8EV3 - chains 1 and B of the 41 polymer chains in the assembly; structure by electron microscopy, 3.00 A resolution.

Chain 1:
Molecule: 3497-nt RNA strand
Organism: Schizosaccharomyces pombe
Sequence (3497 nucleotides; each row starts with the number of its first residue):
     1 AUUUGACCUCAAAUCAGGUAGGACUACGCGCUGAACUUAAGCAUAUCAAU
    51 AAGCGCAGGAAAAGAAAAUAACCAUGAUUCCCUCAGUAACGGCGAGUGAA
   101 GCGGGAAAAGCUCAAAUUUGAAAUCUGGCAACAUUUCUUUUGUUGUCCGA
   151 GUUGUAAUUUCAAGAAGCUGCUUUGAGUGUAGACGAUCGGUCUAAGUUCC
   201 UUGGAACAGGACGUCAGAGAGGGUGAGAACCCCGUCUUUGGUCGAUUGGA
   251 UAUGCCAUAUAAAGCGCUUUCGAAGAGUCGAGUUGUUUGGGAAUGCAGCU
   301 CUAAAUGGGUGGUAAAUUUCAUCUAAAGCUAAAUAUUGGCGAGAGACCGA
   351 UAGCGAACAAGUAGAGUGAUCGAAAGAUGAAAAGAACUUUGAAAAGAGAG
   401 UUAAAUAGUACGUGAAAUUGCUGAAAGGGAAGCAUUGGAAAUCAGUCUUA
   451 CCUGGGUGAGAUCAGUAGUCUCUUCGCGAGACUAUGCACUCUGAACCUGU
   501 GGUAGGUCAGCAUCAGUUUUCGGGGGCGGAAAAAGAAUAAGGGAAGGUGG
   551 CUUUCCGGGUUCUGCCUGGGGAGUGUUUAUAGCCCUUGUUGUAAUACGUC
   601 CACUGGGGACUGAGGACUGCGGCUUCGUGCCAAGGAUGCUGACAUAAUGG
   651 UUUUCAAUGGCCCGUCUUGAAACACGGACCAAGGAGUCUAGCAUCUAUGC
   701 GAGUGUUUGGGUGAUGAAAACCCAUCCGCGAAAUGAAAGUGAAUGCAGGU
   751 GGGAACGCCCUUGUGGCGUGCACCAUCGACCGACCCGGAAGUUUGUCAAU
   801 GGAAGGGUUUGAGUAAGAGCAUAGCUGUUGGGACCCGAAAGAUGGUGAAC
   851 UAUGCCUGAAUAGGGUGAAGCCAGAGGAAACUCUGGUGGAGGCUCGUAGA
   901 GAUUCUGACGUGCAAAUCGAUCUUCAAAUUUGGGUAUAGGGGCGAAAGAC
   951 UAAUCGAACCAUCUAGUAGCUGGUUCCUGCCGAAGUUUCCCUCAGGAUAG
  1001 CAGAAACUCAGAUCAGUUUUAUGAGGUAAAGCGAAUGAUUAGAGGUCUUG
  1051 GGGAAGGAAUUUCCUCAACCUAUUCUCAAACUUUAAAUAUGUAAGACGCC
  1101 CUUGUCGCUUAAUUGGACGUGGGCCAUCGAAUGAGAGUUUCUAGUGGGCC
  1151 AUUUUUGGUAAGCAGAACUGGCGAUGCGGGAUGAACCGAACGUGAGGUUA
  1201 AGGUGCCGGAAUGUACGCUCAUCAGACACCAGAAAAGGUGUUAGUUCAUC
  1251 UAGACAGCAGGACGGUGGCCAUGGAAGUCGGAAUCCGCUAAGGAGUGUGU
  1301 AACAACUCACCUGCCGAAUGAACUAGCCCUGAAAAUGGAUGGCGCUUAAG
  1351 CGUACUACCCAUACCUCACCGUCUGGGUUAGCUUUGAGAAGCUCAGACGA
  1401 GUAGGCAGGCGUGGAGGUUUGUGACGAAGCCUUGGGCGUGAGCCUGGGUC
  1451 GAACAGCCUCUAGUGCAGAUCUUGGUGGAAGUAGCAAAUAUUCAAAUGAG
  1501 AACUUUGAAGACUGAAGUGGGGAAAGGUUCCAUGUGAACAGCAGUUGGAC
  1551 AUGGGUUAGUCGAUCCUAAGAGAUAGGGAAGCUCCGUAUGAAAGUUGCAC
  1601 GAUUUUUCGUGCCUCCUAUCGAAAGGGAAUCCGGUUAAUAUUCCGGAACC
  1651 AGAAGGUGGAAUCAACACGGCAACGUAAAUGAAGUUGGAGACGUCGGCGG
  1701 GAGCCCUGGGAAGAGUUCUCUUUUCUUUUUAACAAACCAUUGAACUACCC
  1751 UGAAAUCGGUUUAUCCGGAGCUAGGGUAUGGUGUUUGGAAGAGUUCAGCG
  1801 CCUCAUGCUGAAUCCGGUGCGCUCUCGACGGCCCUUGAAAAUCCAACGGA
  1851 AGAAUGGACCUUCGGGUCCUUGUUUUCACAUCUGGUCGUACUCAUAACCG
  1901 CAGCAGGUCUCCAAGGUGAACAGCCUCUAGUUGAUAGAACAAUGUAGAUA
  1951 AGGGAAGUCGGCAAAAUGGAUCCGUAACUUCGGGAUAAGGAUUGGCUCUA
  2001 AGGGUUGGGUACGUUGGGCCUUGGAACCUGAACGGUUGCUGGACUGAGCG
  2051 UGGACCGAUGUCUUUUCUCGCCUUUCGGGGUGAGAAGGGAUGUUGGACCU
  2101 GCUUGGACCUUGGCGGCCGGGAAGUCCUUGGUCGGGCUUUUCUCCUUCUC
  2151 GGGGAUUAUGCUCUUACUGGCGUACGUUUAACAACCAACUUAGAACUGGU
  2201 ACGGACAAGGGGAAUCUGACUGUCUAAUUAAAACAUAGCAUUGCGAUGGC
  2251 CAGAAAGUGGUGUUGACGCAAUGUGAUUUCUGCCCAGUGCUCUGAAUGUC
  2301 AAAGUGAAGAAAUUCAACCAAGCGCGGGUAAACGGCGGGAGUAACUAUGA
  2351 CUCUCUUAAGGUAGCCAAAUGCCUCGUCAUCUAACUAGUGACGCGCAUGA
  2401 AUGGAUUAACGAGAUUCCCACUGUCCCUAUCUACUAUCUAGCGAAACCAC
  2451 AGCCUGGGGAACGGGCCAGGCAAAAUCAGCGGGGAAAGAAGACCCUGUUG
  2501 AGCUUGACUCUAGUUUGACAUUGUGAAGAGACAUAGAGGGUGUAGGAUAA
  2551 GUGGGAGUAUGUUUCGGCAUACGCCGGUGAAAUACCACUACCUUUAUCGU
  2601 UUCUUUACUUAAUCAAUGAAGCGGAAUUGGGAUUUAUUUCCCAUAUUCUA
  2651 GCGUUAAAGUUUCUUCGCGAACUGAUCCGCGUUGAUGACAUUGUCAGGUG
  2701 GGGAGUUUGGCUGGGGCGGCACAUCUGUUAAAAGAUAACGCAGGUGUCCU
  2751 AAGGGGGACUCAUCGAGAACAGAAAUCUCGAGUAGAAUAAAAGGGUAAAA
  2801 GUCCCCUUGAUUUUGAUUUUCAGUGUGAAUACAAACCAUGAAAGUGUGGC
  2851 CUAUCGAUCCUUUGUUCCCUCGAAAUUUGAGGACAGAGGUGCCAGAAAAG
  2901 UUACCACAGGGAUAACUGGCUUGUGGCAGCCAAGCGUUCAUAGCGACGUU
  2951 GCUUUUUGAUUCUUCGAUGUCGGCUCUUCCUAUCAUACCGAAGCAGAAUU
  3001 CGGUAAGCGUUGGAUUGUUCACCCACUAAUAGGGAACGUGAGCUGGGUUU
  3051 AGACCGUCGUGAGACAGGUUAGUUUUACCCUACUGAUGAAGUGUCGUCGC
  3101 AAUGGUAAUUCAACUUAGUACGAGAGGAACCGUUGAUUCAGAUCAUUGGU
  3151 AUUUGCGGCUGCCUGACAAGGCAAUGCCGCGGAGCUAUCAUCUGCCGGAU
  3201 AACGGCUGAACGCCUCUAAGCCAGAAUCCGUGCCAGAAAGCGACGAUUUU
  3251 UUGGUCCGCAUGAUUUAUAUGUAUAAAAAUAGAGGUAGGACUUGUUCCUA
  3301 CUCUCCUGUAUCGUAGAAGAUGGGCGAUGGUUGAUGAAACGGAAGUGUUU
  3351 UAUUGACUUGUCCAUGAAAUUCCAUUGAAAUCUUGUGCGGAAUCGAAUCC
  3401 AUUGCAUACGACUUUAAUGUGGAACGGGGUAUUGUAAGCAGUAGAGUAGC
  3451 CUUGUUGUUACGAUCUGCUGAGAUUAAGCCUUUGUUCCCAAGAUUUG
Unresolved in the structure: 1-2, 37-47, 92-95, 288-293, 313-318, 474-476, 552-573, 625-627, 733-748, 778-815, 848-956, 991-994, 1026-1087, 1095-1129, 1228-1231, 1250-1317, 1332-1340, 1486-1934, 1939-2436, 2472-2982, 3009-3093, 3159-3176, 3249-3268, 3290-3297, 3376-3394, 3436-3470

Chain B:
Protein: 60S ribosomal protein L3-A
Organism: Schizosaccharomyces pombe
Reference sequence: P40372 (RL3A_SCHPO); residue numbers follow UniProt; this construct covers 1-388
Chain sequence (388 residues; each row starts with the number of its first residue):
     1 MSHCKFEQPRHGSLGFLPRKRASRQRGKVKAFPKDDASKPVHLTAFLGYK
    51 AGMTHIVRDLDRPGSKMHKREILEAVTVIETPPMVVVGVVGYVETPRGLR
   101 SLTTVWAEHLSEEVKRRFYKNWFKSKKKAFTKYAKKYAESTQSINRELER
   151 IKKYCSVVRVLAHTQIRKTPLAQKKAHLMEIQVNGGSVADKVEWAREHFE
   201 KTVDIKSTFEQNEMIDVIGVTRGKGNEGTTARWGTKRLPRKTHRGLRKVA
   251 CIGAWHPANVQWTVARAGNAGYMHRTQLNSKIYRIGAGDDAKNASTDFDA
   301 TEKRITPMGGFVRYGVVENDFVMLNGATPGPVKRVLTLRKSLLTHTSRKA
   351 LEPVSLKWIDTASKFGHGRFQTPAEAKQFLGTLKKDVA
Unresolved in the structure: 1-10, 226-268, 386-388

Chain 1 / chain B interface:
Residue-residue contacts (212; chain 1 residue first):
  G3096(1) - Phe118(B)  hydrogen bond to the sugar
  G3096(1) - Lys120(B)  hydrogen bond to the phosphate
  U3097(1) - Arg117(B)  sugar contact
  U3097(1) - Phe118(B)  sugar contact
  U3097(1) - Lys120(B)  salt bridge to the phosphate
  C3098(1) - Arg26(B)  salt bridge to the phosphate
  C3098(1) - Arg117(B)  phosphate contact
  C3098(1) - Leu161(B)  sugar contact
  C3098(1) - Leu178(B)  sugar contact
  C3098(1) - Met179(B)  phosphate contact
  C3098(1) - Glu180(B)  hydrogen bond to the sugar
  G3099(1) - Arg24(B)  salt bridge to the phosphate
  G3099(1) - Arg26(B)  salt bridge to the phosphate
  G3099(1) - Tyr92(B)  hydrogen bond to the sugar
  G3099(1) - Arg159(B)  hydrogen bond to the phosphate
  G3099(1) - Met179(B)  phosphate contact
  G3099(1) - Glu180(B)  phosphate contact
  C3100(1) - Lys28(B)  salt bridge to the phosphate
  C3100(1) - Leu99(B)  hydrogen bond to the sugar
  C3100(1) - Arg159(B)  salt bridge to the phosphate
  G3105(1) - Leu14(B)  hydrogen bond to the sugar
  G3105(1) - Gly15(B)  hydrogen bond to the base
  G3105(1) - Leu17(B)  sugar contact
  U3106(1) - Leu14(B)  sugar contact
  U3106(1) - Gly15(B)  hydrogen bond to the sugar
  A3107(1) - Phe16(B)  base contact
  G3132(1) - Pro63(B)  sugar contact
  G3132(1) - Arg348(B)  phosphate contact
  U3133(1) - Arg62(B)  sugar contact
  U3133(1) - Gly64(B)  hydrogen bond to the sugar
  U3133(1) - Ser65(B)  hydrogen bond to the phosphate
  U3133(1) - Lys66(B)  sugar contact
  U3133(1) - Arg348(B)  phosphate contact
  U3134(1) - Arg62(B)  salt bridge to the phosphate
  U3134(1) - Ser65(B)  hydrogen bond to the phosphate
  U3134(1) - Lys66(B)  hydrogen bond to the phosphate
  G3135(1) - Lys66(B)  salt bridge to the phosphate
  C3139(1) - Gly12(B)  hydrogen bond to the phosphate
  C3139(1) - Ser13(B)  hydrogen bond to the sugar
  A3140(1) - His11(B)  hydrogen bond to the phosphate
  A3140(1) - Gly12(B)  hydrogen bond to the phosphate
  A3140(1) - Ser13(B)  sugar contact
  A3140(1) - Phe16(B)  sugar contact
  G3141(1) - Phe16(B)  sugar contact
  G3141(1) - Arg19(B)  salt bridge to the phosphate
  G3141(1) - Arg275(B)  phosphate contact
  G3141(1) - Gln277(B)  sugar contact
  A3142(1) - Thr221(B)  hydrogen bond to the phosphate
  A3142(1) - Met273(B)  phosphate contact
  A3142(1) - Arg275(B)  phosphate contact
  A3142(1) - Gln277(B)  hydrogen bond to the sugar
  A3142(1) - Ala327(B)  hydrogen bond to the sugar
  A3142(1) - Thr328(B)  hydrogen bond to the sugar
  A3142(1) - Pro329(B)  sugar contact
  A3142(1) - Gly330(B)  phosphate contact
  U3143(1) - Lys50(B)  phosphate contact
  U3143(1) - Met53(B)  hydrogen bond to the sugar
  U3143(1) - Thr221(B)  hydrogen bond to the phosphate
  U3143(1) - Arg222(B)  salt bridge to the phosphate
  U3143(1) - Ala327(B)  sugar contact
  U3143(1) - Thr328(B)  sugar contact
  U3143(1) - Gly330(B)  hydrogen bond to the phosphate
  C3144(1) - Arg222(B)  salt bridge to the phosphate
  C3144(1) - Pro331(B)  phosphate contact
  A3145(1) - Met53(B)  sugar contact
  A3145(1) - Thr54(B)  sugar contact
  A3145(1) - His55(B)  hydrogen bond to the sugar
  A3145(1) - Ala75(B)  base contact
  A3145(1) - Lys364(B)  sugar contact
  U3146(1) - His55(B)  sugar contact
  G3182(1) - Gly366(B)  hydrogen bond to the phosphate
  G3182(1) - His367(B)  salt bridge to the phosphate
  A3183(1) - Val312(B)  phosphate contact
  A3183(1) - Lys364(B)  phosphate contact
  A3183(1) - Phe365(B)  phosphate contact
  A3183(1) - Gly366(B)  hydrogen bond to the phosphate
  G3184(1) - Val312(B)  phosphate contact
  G3184(1) - Arg313(B)  phosphate contact
  C3185(1) - Arg222(B)  salt bridge to the phosphate
  C3185(1) - Lys224(B)  hydrogen bond to the phosphate
  U3186(1) - Arg222(B)  salt bridge to the phosphate
  U3186(1) - Lys224(B)  salt bridge to the phosphate
  U3191(1) - Ala75(B)  sugar contact
  C3192(1) - Gly326(B)  sugar contact
  U3193(1) - Leu278(B)  hydrogen bond to the sugar
  U3193(1) - Asn279(B)  phosphate contact
  U3193(1) - Lys349(B)  phosphate contact
  G3194(1) - Leu278(B)  sugar contact
  G3194(1) - Asn279(B)  phosphate contact
  G3194(1) - Lys349(B)  salt bridge to the phosphate
  C3196(1) - Leu343(B)  sugar contact
  G3232(1) - Leu342(B)  phosphate contact
  C3233(1) - Phe16(B)  sugar contact
  C3233(1) - Ala31(B)  phosphate contact
  C3233(1) - Thr276(B)  hydrogen bond to the phosphate
  C3233(1) - Leu342(B)  phosphate contact
  C3234(1) - Gly15(B)  base contact
  C3234(1) - Phe16(B)  hydrogen bond to the sugar
  C3234(1) - Lys30(B)  salt bridge to the phosphate
  C3234(1) - His274(B)  salt bridge to the phosphate
  C3234(1) - Arg275(B)  hydrogen bond to the phosphate
  C3234(1) - Thr276(B)  phosphate contact
  A3235(1) - Lys20(B)  hydrogen bond to the phosphate
  A3235(1) - Lys30(B)  salt bridge to the phosphate
  A3235(1) - His274(B)  phosphate contact
  A3235(1) - Arg275(B)  salt bridge to the phosphate
  G3236(1) - Lys20(B)  salt bridge to the phosphate
  G3242(1) - Arg100(B)  hydrogen bond to the sugar
  G3242(1) - Ser101(B)  hydrogen bond to the sugar
  A3243(1) - Arg100(B)  sugar contact
  A3243(1) - Ser101(B)  hydrogen bond to the sugar
  A3243(1) - Leu102(B)  sugar contact
  A3243(1) - Thr103(B)  sugar contact
  A3243(1) - Thr104(B)  hydrogen bond to the sugar
  C3244(1) - Thr103(B)  phosphate contact
  C3244(1) - Thr104(B)  sugar contact
  C3244(1) - Trp106(B)  hydrogen bond to the sugar
  C3244(1) - Phe130(B)  sugar contact
  G3245(1) - Phe130(B)  hydrogen bond to the sugar
  A3246(1) - Tyr119(B)  sugar contact
  A3246(1) - Lys128(B)  sugar contact
  A3246(1) - Lys132(B)  hydrogen bond to the phosphate
  A3246(1) - Tyr133(B)  hydrogen bond to the phosphate
  U3247(1) - Lys128(B)  salt bridge to the phosphate
  U3247(1) - Lys132(B)  salt bridge to the phosphate
  G3341(1) - Lys153(B)  salt bridge to the phosphate
  G3341(1) - Tyr154(B)  phosphate contact
  G3342(1) - Val93(B)  sugar contact
  G3342(1) - Leu102(B)  base contact
  G3342(1) - Arg150(B)  hydrogen bond to the base
  G3342(1) - Tyr154(B)  base contact
  A3343(1) - Val93(B)  phosphate contact
  A3343(1) - Glu94(B)  phosphate contact
  A3343(1) - Thr95(B)  sugar contact
  A3343(1) - Pro96(B)  sugar contact
  A3344(1) - Thr95(B)  phosphate contact
  A3344(1) - Arg97(B)  salt bridge to the phosphate
  A3344(1) - Arg100(B)  salt bridge to the phosphate
  G3345(1) - Arg146(B)  hydrogen bond to the base
  G3345(1) - Arg150(B)  base contact
  G3345(1) - Tyr154(B)  base contact
  G3395(1) - Lys128(B)  phosphate contact
  A3396(1) - Tyr119(B)  hydrogen bond to the phosphate
  A3396(1) - Ser125(B)  hydrogen bond to the phosphate
  A3396(1) - Lys126(B)  hydrogen bond to the phosphate
  A3396(1) - Lys128(B)  phosphate contact
  A3397(1) - Tyr119(B)  phosphate contact
  A3397(1) - Lys120(B)  hydrogen bond to the phosphate
  A3397(1) - Asn121(B)  hydrogen bond to the phosphate
  A3397(1) - Lys124(B)  base contact
  U3398(1) - Lys120(B)  phosphate contact
  C3405(1) - Gln25(B)  hydrogen bond to the base
  C3405(1) - Gln173(B)  base contact
  C3405(1) - Tyr272(B)  hydrogen bond to the phosphate
  C3405(1) - Arg313(B)  salt bridge to the phosphate
  C3405(1) - Arg334(B)  phosphate contact
  A3406(1) - Arg21(B)  sugar contact
  A3406(1) - Arg222(B)  phosphate contact
  A3406(1) - Gly223(B)  hydrogen bond to the phosphate
  A3406(1) - Tyr272(B)  hydrogen bond to the sugar
  A3406(1) - Arg334(B)  salt bridge to the phosphate
  U3407(1) - Gly223(B)  phosphate contact
  U3407(1) - Lys224(B)  hydrogen bond to the phosphate
  U3407(1) - Gly225(B)  hydrogen bond to the phosphate
  A3411(1) - Arg21(B)  hydrogen bond to the base
  C3412(1) - Arg21(B)  hydrogen bond to the sugar
  C3412(1) - Tyr272(B)  sugar contact
  U3413(1) - Ser23(B)  phosphate contact
  U3413(1) - Gln25(B)  sugar contact
  U3414(1) - Ala172(B)  sugar contact
  U3414(1) - Gln173(B)  hydrogen bond to the sugar
  U3414(1) - Lys174(B)  phosphate contact
  U3414(1) - Lys175(B)  sugar contact
  U3415(1) - Lys120(B)  phosphate contact
  U3415(1) - Ala172(B)  sugar contact
  U3415(1) - Lys174(B)  hydrogen bond to the phosphate
  U3415(1) - Lys175(B)  hydrogen bond to the phosphate
  A3416(1) - Arg116(B)  salt bridge to the phosphate
  A3416(1) - Lys120(B)  hydrogen bond to the base
  A3416(1) - Asn121(B)  base contact
  A3416(1) - Phe123(B)  phosphate contact
  A3416(1) - Lys174(B)  salt bridge to the phosphate
  A3417(1) - Asn121(B)  base contact
  A3417(1) - Phe123(B)  phosphate contact
  A3417(1) - Lys124(B)  base contact
  U3418(1) - Phe123(B)  phosphate contact
  U3420(1) - Arg167(B)  base contact
  U3420(1) - Lys174(B)  hydrogen bond to the base
  G3422(1) - Lys174(B)  salt bridge to the phosphate
  U3430(1) - Met308(B)  phosphate contact
  U3430(1) - Ser363(B)  phosphate contact
  U3430(1) - Phe365(B)  sugar contact
  A3431(1) - Met308(B)  phosphate contact
  A3431(1) - Ser363(B)  hydrogen bond to the phosphate
  A3431(1) - Gly366(B)  sugar contact
  A3431(1) - His367(B)  hydrogen bond to the phosphate
  U3432(1) - His367(B)  phosphate contact
  G3478(1) - Arg222(B)  base contact
  G3478(1) - Arg313(B)  hydrogen bond to the sugar
  G3478(1) - Pro331(B)  base contact
  C3479(1) - Phe311(B)  sugar contact
  C3479(1) - Val312(B)  sugar contact
  C3479(1) - Arg313(B)  hydrogen bond to the phosphate
  C3479(1) - Phe365(B)  base contact
  C3480(1) - Gly309(B)  hydrogen bond to the sugar
  C3480(1) - Gly310(B)  hydrogen bond to the sugar
  C3480(1) - Phe311(B)  sugar contact
  C3480(1) - Arg313(B)  salt bridge to the phosphate
  C3480(1) - Gly315(B)  phosphate contact
  U3481(1) - Pro170(B)  phosphate contact
  U3481(1) - Gly315(B)  phosphate contact
  U3481(1) - Val316(B)  phosphate contact
Also at the interface, not in a pair above, chain 1 (76 interface residues in all): A3101, C3195, G3197, G3421, G3429, A3493
Also at the interface, not in a pair above, chain B (118 interface residues in all): Ala22, Val29, Met67, Val76, Gly98, Lys127, Ala129, Thr131, Lys136, Ala270, Tyr314, Asn325

In short:
Chain 1 and chain B form an interface of 76 and 118 residues respectively, with 67 hydrogen bonds and 32 salt
bridges. Among the polar pairs are G3105(1)-Gly15(B), G3342(1)-Arg150(B) and G3345(1)-Arg146(B).
Here chain 1 is a 3497-nt RNA strand and chain B is 60S ribosomal protein L3-A, both from Schizosaccharomyces
pombe. Entry 8EV3 (Ytm1 associated 60S nascent ribosome (-Fkbp39) State 1B) was determined by electron
microscopy (same publication as 8ESQ, 8ESR, 8ETC, 8ETG, 8ETH, 8ETI and 3 further entries).
